Entry 8Y0C (X-ray diffraction, 3.45 A resolution); this record covers chains C and A of the 4 polymer chains in the assembly.

# Chain C
Molecule: 27-nt DNA strand
Sequence (27 nucleotides; numbered -17 to 9; the number before each row is that of its first residue; numbers below 1 keep their minus sign (DC-17 is residue -17)):
   -17 CTTATTAAAT GACTTCTCTA AAGGACT

# Chain A
Name: CRISPR-associated endonuclease Cas12a
Organism: Francisella tularensis subsp. novicida U112
Notes: EC 3.1.21.1, 4.6.1.22
UniProt: A0Q7Q2 (CS12A_FRATN); residues 1-1300 here = UniProt positions 1-1300
Sequence (1300 residues; row label = number of the first residue in the row):
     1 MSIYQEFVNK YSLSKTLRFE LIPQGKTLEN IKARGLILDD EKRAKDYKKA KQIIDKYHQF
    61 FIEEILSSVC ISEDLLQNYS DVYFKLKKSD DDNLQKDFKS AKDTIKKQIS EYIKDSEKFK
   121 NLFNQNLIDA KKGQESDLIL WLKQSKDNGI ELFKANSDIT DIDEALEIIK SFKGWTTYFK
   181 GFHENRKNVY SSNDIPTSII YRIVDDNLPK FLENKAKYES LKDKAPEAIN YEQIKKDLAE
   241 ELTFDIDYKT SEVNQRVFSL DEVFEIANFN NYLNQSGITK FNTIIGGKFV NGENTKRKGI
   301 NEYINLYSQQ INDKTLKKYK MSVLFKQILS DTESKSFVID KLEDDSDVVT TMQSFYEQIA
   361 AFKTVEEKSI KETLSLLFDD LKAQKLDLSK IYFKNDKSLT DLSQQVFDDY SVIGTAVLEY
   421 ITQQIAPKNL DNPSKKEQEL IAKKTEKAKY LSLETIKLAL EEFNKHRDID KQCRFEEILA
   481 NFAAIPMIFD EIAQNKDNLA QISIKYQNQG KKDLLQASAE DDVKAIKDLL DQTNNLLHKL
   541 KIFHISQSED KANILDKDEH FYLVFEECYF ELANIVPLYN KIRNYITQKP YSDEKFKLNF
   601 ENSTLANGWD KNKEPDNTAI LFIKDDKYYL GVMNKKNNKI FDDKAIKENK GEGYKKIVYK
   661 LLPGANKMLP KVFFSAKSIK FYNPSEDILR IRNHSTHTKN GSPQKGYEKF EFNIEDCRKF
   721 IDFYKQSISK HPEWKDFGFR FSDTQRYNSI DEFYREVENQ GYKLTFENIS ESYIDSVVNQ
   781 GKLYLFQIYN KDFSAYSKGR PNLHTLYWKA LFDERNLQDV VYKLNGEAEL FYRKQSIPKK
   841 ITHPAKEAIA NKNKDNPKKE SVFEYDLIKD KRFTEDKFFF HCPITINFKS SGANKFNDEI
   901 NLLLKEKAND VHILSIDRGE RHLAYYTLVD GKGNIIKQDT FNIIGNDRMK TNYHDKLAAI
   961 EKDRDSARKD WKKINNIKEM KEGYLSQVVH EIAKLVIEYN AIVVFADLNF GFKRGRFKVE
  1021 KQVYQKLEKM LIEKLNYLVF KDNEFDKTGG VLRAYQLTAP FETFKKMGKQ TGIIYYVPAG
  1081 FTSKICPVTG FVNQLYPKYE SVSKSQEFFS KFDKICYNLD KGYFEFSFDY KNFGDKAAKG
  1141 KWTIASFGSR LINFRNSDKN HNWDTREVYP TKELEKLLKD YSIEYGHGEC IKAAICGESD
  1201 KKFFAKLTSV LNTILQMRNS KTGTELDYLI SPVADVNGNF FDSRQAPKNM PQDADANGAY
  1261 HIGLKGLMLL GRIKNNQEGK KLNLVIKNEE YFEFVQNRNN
Unresolved in the structure: 134-135, 424-443, 1009-1011, 1015-1017, 1157-1163, 1222-1226
Sequence notes: conflict Ala1006 (Glu in A0Q7Q2)
UniProt features mapped onto this chain:
  - region: Met1 to Gln24 (Wedge region 1), Tyr47 to Lys51 (Binds crRNA alone and in crRNA-target DNA heteroduplex), Phe182 to Arg186 (Binds crRNA alone and in crRNA-target DNA heteroduplex), Asn301 to Asn305 (Binds DNA in crRNA-target DNA heteroduplex), Lys326 to Leu329 (Binds crRNA in crRNA-target DNA heteroduplex), His538 to Lys541 (Binds crRNA in crRNA-target DNA heteroduplex), Tyr591 to Lys595 (Binds crRNA), Leu662 to Ile679 (LKL, important for PAM recognition and DNA unwinding), Lys671 to Lys677 (Binds DNA protospacer adjacent motif (PAM) on target DNA), Arg692 to Gln704 (Binds single-strand non-target DNA), Lys791 to Ser794 (Binds crRNA), Leu803, His804 (Binds crRNA), Asn851 to Asn853 (Binds crRNA), Tyr865 to Phe873 (Binds crRNA), His954 to Trp971 (Bridge helix)
  - active site: His843 (For pre-crRNA processing), Lys852 (For pre-crRNA processing), Lys869 (For pre-crRNA processing), Asp917 (For DNase activity of RuvC domain), Asp1255 (For DNase activity of RuvC domain)
  - site: Thr16 (Binds crRNA alone and in crRNA-target DNA heteroduplex), Lys131 (Binds target strand DNA), Thr295 (Binds crRNA in crRNA-target DNA heteroduplex), Lys320 (Binds DNA in crRNA-target DNA heteroduplex), Ser334 (Binds DNA in crRNA-target DNA heteroduplex), Tyr410 (Caps the crRNA-target DNA heteroduplex), Lys589 (Binds DNA in crRNA-target DNA heteroduplex), Lys613 (Binds DNA protospacer adjacent motif (PAM)), Lys667 (Binds Target strand DNA), Lys671 (Binds PAM), Lys677 (Binds Target strand DNA), Lys823 (Binds Target strand DNA), Gly826 (Binds Target strand DNA), Arg833 (Binds crRNA), Lys852 (Stabilizes transition state for pre-crRNA processing), Lys1026 (Binds DNA in crRNA-target DNA heteroduplex), Thr1063 (Binds DNA in crRNA-target DNA heteroduplex)
  - mutagenesis: Gly608 (G608A/E: 15% DNA cleavage), Pro663 (P663A: 25% DNA cleavage, altered non-target strand cleavage products), Asn666 (N666A: 80% DNA cleavage, altered non-target strand cleavage products), Lys667 (K667A: 30% DNA cleavage), Lys671 (K671A: 15% DNA cleavage), Lys677 (K677A: 35% DNA cleavage, altered non-target strand cleavage products), Arg692 (R692A: Slight decrease in target DNA cleavage, 30% DNA cleavage, altered non-target strand cleavage products), His694 (H694A: Wild-type DNA cleavage, altered non-target strand cleavage products), Thr698 to Ser702 (Loss of target DNA cleavage), Gln704 (Q704A: Significant decrease in target DNA cleavage), His843 (H843A: Decreased pre-crRNA processing in vitro, binds RNA, no change in DNA cleavage), Lys852 (K852A: Decreased pre-crRNA processing in vitro, binds RNA, no change in DNA cleavage), 12 further mutagenesis entries in UniProt

# Interface between chain C and chain A
Pairs across the interface (89; chain C residue first):
  DT-16(C) with Asn305(A), base contact; Gln309(A), base contact
  DT-15(C) with Asn301(A), phosphate contact; Glu302(A), base contact; Asn305(A), hydrogen bond to the sugar; Lys320(A), salt bridge to the phosphate
  DA-14(C) with Gly286(A), phosphate contact; Lys296(A), sugar contact; Asn301(A), hydrogen bond to the phosphate; Glu302(A), sugar contact; Lys320(A), phosphate contact
  DT-13(C) with Gly286(A), phosphate contact; Gly287(A), sugar contact; Phe289(A), base contact; Lys296(A), sugar contact; Ser334(A), phosphate contact; Ser336(A), phosphate contact
  DT-12(C) with Ser334(A), hydrogen bond to the phosphate; Phe337(A), sugar contact; Val338(A), phosphate contact
  DA-11(C) with Val338(A), phosphate contact; Asn584(A), hydrogen bond to the sugar
  DA-10(C) with Lys341(A), salt bridge to the phosphate; Asn584(A), sugar contact; Thr587(A), phosphate contact; Gln588(A), phosphate contact
  DA-9(C) with Thr587(A), sugar contact; Gln588(A), phosphate contact; Lys589(A), hydrogen bond to the phosphate
  DT-8(C) with Lys589(A), phosphate contact; Arg964(A), phosphate contact; Ile974(A), sugar contact
  DG-7(C) with Asn976(A), hydrogen bond to the phosphate; Ile977(A), hydrogen bond to the phosphate; Lys978(A), hydrogen bond to the phosphate; Gln1022(A), phosphate contact
  DA-6(C) with Gln1022(A), hydrogen bond to the phosphate; Lys1026(A), phosphate contact
  DC-5(C) with Lys1029(A), salt bridge to the phosphate; Phe1064(A), phosphate contact
  DT-4(C) with Pro196(A), phosphate contact; Phe1061(A), phosphate contact; Thr1063(A), phosphate contact; Phe1064(A), hydrogen bond to the phosphate
  DT-3(C) with Asn188(A), sugar contact; Asp194(A), phosphate contact; Ile195(A), phosphate contact; Pro196(A), phosphate contact; Thr197(A), sugar contact
  DC-2(C) with Asn188(A), hydrogen bond to the sugar
  DT-1(C) with Glu827(A), sugar contact
  DC0(C) with Ser14(A), base contact; Asn825(A), sugar contact; Gly826(A), hydrogen bond to the phosphate; Glu827(A), sugar contact; Pro883(A), base contact
  DT1(C) with Lys180(A), base contact; Tyr659(A), phosphate contact; Leu661(A), phosphate contact; Pro663(A), sugar contact; Met668(A), base contact; Lys823(A), salt bridge to the phosphate; Asn825(A), phosphate contact; Gly826(A), hydrogen bond to the phosphate; Glu827(A), base contact
  DA2(C) with Gly608(A), phosphate contact; Trp609(A), hydrogen bond to the phosphate; Asp610(A), hydrogen bond to the phosphate; Lys613(A), phosphate contact; Tyr659(A), phosphate contact; Leu661(A), sugar contact; Pro663(A), sugar contact; Met668(A), base contact; Lys671(A), base contact
  DA3(C) with Asn612(A), hydrogen bond to the phosphate; Lys613(A), hydrogen bond to the base; Lys671(A), hydrogen bond to the base; Trp734(A), hydrogen bond to the phosphate
  DA4(C) with Lys671(A), hydrogen bond to the sugar; Val672(A), phosphate contact; Ser675(A), hydrogen bond to the phosphate; Lys677(A), salt bridge to the phosphate
  DG5(C) with Ser675(A), hydrogen bond to the phosphate; Ala676(A), hydrogen bond to the phosphate; Lys677(A), hydrogen bond to the phosphate
  DA7(C) with Lys131(A), salt bridge to the phosphate; Lys132(A), salt bridge to the phosphate
  DC8(C) with Lys131(A), phosphate contact; Lys132(A), phosphate contact
Other interface residues (no listed pair), chain C (25 interface residues in all): DG6
Other interface residues (no listed pair), chain A (68 interface residues in all): Asn185, Asn282, Arg583, Asn607, Asn617, Lys660, Leu824, Arg968, Glu982, Glu1062

# In short
The interface between chain C and chain A involves 25 residues on one side and 68 on the other, with 24
hydrogen bonds and 7 salt bridges. Among the polar pairs are DA3(C)-Lys613(A), DA3(C)-Lys671(A) and
DT-15(C)-Asn305(A).
Here chain C is a 27-nt DNA strand and chain A is CRISPR-associated endonuclease Cas12a (Francisella
tularensis subsp. novicida U112). Entry 8Y0C (Crystal structure of FnCas12a in complex with pre-crRNA and 18nt
target DNA) was determined by X-ray diffraction together with 8Y04, 8Y05, 8Y06, 8Y07, 8Y08, 8Y09 and 3 further
entries from the same study.
